Entry 7QNA (electron microscopy, 3.00 A resolution); this record covers chains E and N of the 6 polymer chains in the assembly.

Chain E:
Protein: Gamma-aminobutyric acid receptor subunit beta-3
Organism: Homo sapiens
UniProt: P28472 (GBRB3_HUMAN); residues -24 to 448 here correspond to UniProt positions 1-473 (UniProt number = residue number + 25)
Sequence (473 residues; each row starts with the number of its first residue; numbers below 1 keep their minus sign (Met-24 is residue -24)):
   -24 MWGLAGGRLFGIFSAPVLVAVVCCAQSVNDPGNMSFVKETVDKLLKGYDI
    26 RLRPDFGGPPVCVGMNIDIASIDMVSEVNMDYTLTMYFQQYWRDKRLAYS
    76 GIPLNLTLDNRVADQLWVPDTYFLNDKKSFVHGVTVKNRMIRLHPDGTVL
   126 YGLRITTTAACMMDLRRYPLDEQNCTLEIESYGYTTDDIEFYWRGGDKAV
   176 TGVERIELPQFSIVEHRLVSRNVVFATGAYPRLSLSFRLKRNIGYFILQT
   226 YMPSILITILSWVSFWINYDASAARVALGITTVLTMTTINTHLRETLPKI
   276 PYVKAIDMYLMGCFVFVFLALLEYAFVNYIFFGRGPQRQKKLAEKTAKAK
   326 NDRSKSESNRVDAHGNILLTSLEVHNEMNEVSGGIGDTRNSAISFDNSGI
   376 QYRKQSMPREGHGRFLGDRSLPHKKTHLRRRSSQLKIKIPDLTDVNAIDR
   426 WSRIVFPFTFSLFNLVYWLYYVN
Unresolved in the structure: -24 to 6, 308-421, 448
UniProt features mapped onto this chain:
  - binding site (benzamidine): Asp95 to Tyr97, Glu155 to Tyr157, Phe200
  - binding site (4-aminobutanoate): Tyr97, Glu155, Tyr157, Thr202
  - binding site (histamine): Tyr97, Ser156, Tyr157, Thr202
  - glycosylation (N-linked (GlcNAc...) asparagine): Asn8, Asn80, Asn149
Cystine bridges: Cys136-Cys150
Covalent attachments: N-acetylglucosamine (NAG) linked to Asn80; glycan linked to Asn149

Chain N:
Protein: Nanobody Nb25
Organism: Lama glama
Notes: antibody fragment or engineered binder
Sequence (121 residues; row label = number of the first residue in the row; note: 389 numbers in that range are skipped by the numbering (no residue carries them; nothing is unmodelled there)):
     1 QVQLVESGGGLVQ
   403 GSLRLSCAASGHTFNYPIMGWFRQAPGKEREFVGAISWSGGSTSYADSVK
   453 DRFTISRDNAKNTVYLEMNNLKPEDTAVYYCAAKGRYSGGLYYPTNYDYW
   503 GQGTQVTV
Cystine bridges: Cys409-Cys483

Interface between chain E and chain N:
Contacting residue pairs (25; chain E residue first):
  Leu99(E) - Tyr489(N)  hydrophobic
  Asn100(E) - Tyr489(N)
  Ala135(E) - Tyr489(N)
  Met137(E) - Phe416(N)
  Met137(E) - Arg488(N)
  Met138(E) - Phe416(N)
  Asp139(E) - Phe416(N)
  Arg141(E) - Asn461(N)
  Asn149(E) - Asn417(N)
  Thr151(E) - Tyr489(N)
  Glu153(E) - Tyr489(N)
  Arg196(E) - Thr497(N)
  Arg196(E) - Asn498(N)  hydrogen bond (side chain-backbone)
  Arg196(E) - Asp500(N)  salt bridge
  Asn197(E) - Asn498(N)
  Val198(E) - Ser490(N)
  Val198(E) - Gly491(N)
  Val198(E) - Asn498(N)
  Val199(E) - Gly492(N)  hydrogen bond (backbone-backbone)
  Val199(E) - Tyr495(N)  hydrophobic
  Val199(E) - Asn498(N)  hydrogen bond (backbone-side chain)
  Phe200(E) - Gly491(N)
  Phe200(E) - Tyr495(N)  hydrogen bond (backbone-side chain)
  Ala201(E) - Tyr495(N)
  Arg207(E) - Tyr489(N)  hydrogen bond (side chain-backbone)

In short:
The interface between chain E and chain N involves 17 residues on one side and 12 on the other, with 5
hydrogen bonds and 1 salt bridge. Polar pairs include Arg196(E)-Asp500(N), Arg196(E)-Asn498(N) and
Val199(E)-Asn498(N). Covalently linked N-acetylglucosamine: at Asn80(E).
Here chain E is Gamma-aminobutyric acid receptor subunit beta-3 (Homo sapiens) and chain N is Nanobody Nb25
(Lama glama). Entry 7QNA (Cryo-EM structure of human full-length alpha4beta3gamma2 GABA(A)R in complex with
GABA and nanobody Nb25) was determined by electron microscopy, deposited together with 7QN5, 7QN6, 7QN7, 7QN8,
7QN9, 7QNB and 3 further entries.
